9QBJ - chains G and H of the 8 polymer chains in the assembly; structure by electron microscopy, 3.20 A resolution.

Chain G:
Protein: Fab antibody 8D3_2_H-H6
Source organism: Mus musculus
Notes: antibody fragment or engineered binder
Sequence (237 residues; each row starts with the number of its first residue):
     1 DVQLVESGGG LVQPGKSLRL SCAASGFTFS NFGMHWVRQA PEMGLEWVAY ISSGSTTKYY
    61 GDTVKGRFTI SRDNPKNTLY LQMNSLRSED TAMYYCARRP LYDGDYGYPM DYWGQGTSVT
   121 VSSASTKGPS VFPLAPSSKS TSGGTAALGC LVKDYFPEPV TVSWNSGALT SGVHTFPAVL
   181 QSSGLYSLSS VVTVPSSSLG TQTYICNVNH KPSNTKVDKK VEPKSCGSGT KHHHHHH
Not modelled in the structure: 137-145, 196-202, 224-237
Disulfide bonds: Cys22-Cys96, Cys150-Cys206

Chain H:
Protein: Fa antibody 8D3_2_L
Source organism: Mus musculus
Notes: antibody fragment or engineered binder
Sequence (219 residues; row label = number of the first residue in the row):
     1 NIMLTQSPSS LAVSAGERVT MSCKSTQSIL YNSNQKTYLA WYQQKPGQSP KLLIYWASTR
    61 ASGVPDRFTG SGSGTDFTLT INSVQPEDLA VYYCHQYLSA WTFGGGTKLE IKRTVAAPSV
   121 FIFPPSDEQL KSGTASVVCL LNNFYPREAK VQWKVDNALQ SGNSQESVTE QDSKDSTYSL
   181 SSTLTLSKAD YEKHKVYACE VTHQGLSSPV TKSFNRGEC
Not modelled in the structure: 156-162, 206-209, 216-219
Disulfide bonds: Cys23-Cys94, Cys139-Cys199

Interface between chain G and chain H:
Pairs across the interface (55; chain G residue first):
  His35(G) - Trp101(H)
  Gln39(G) - Gln44(H)  hydrogen bond
  Gln39(G) - Tyr93(H)
  Leu45(G) - Pro50(H)  hydrophobic
  Leu45(G) - Phe103(H)
  Trp47(G) - Trp101(H)
  Tyr50(G) - Trp101(H)  hydrophobic
  Arg99(G) - Trp101(H)
  Asp103(G) - Tyr38(H)  hydrogen bond (backbone-side chain)
  Gly104(G) - Asn34(H)  hydrogen bond (backbone-side chain)
  Gly104(G) - Tyr38(H)  hydrogen bond (backbone-side chain)
  Tyr106(G) - Tyr55(H)
  Tyr106(G) - Trp56(H)
  Gly107(G) - Tyr55(H)
  Gly107(G) - Trp56(H)
  Gly107(G) - Tyr97(H)  hydrogen bond (backbone-side chain)
  Tyr108(G) - Leu52(H)  hydrophobic
  Tyr108(G) - Tyr55(H)  hydrophobic
  Tyr108(G) - Ser62(H)
  Pro109(G) - Ala40(H)  hydrophobic
  Pro109(G) - Tyr42(H)
  Pro109(G) - Leu52(H)
  Pro109(G) - Tyr55(H)
  Pro109(G) - Tyr97(H)  hydrophobic
  Met110(G) - Tyr42(H)  hydrogen bond (backbone-side chain)
  Trp113(G) - Ser49(H)
  Trp113(G) - Pro50(H)
  Trp113(G) - Phe103(H)  hydrophobic
  Gly114(G) - Ser49(H)
  Phe132(G) - Ser126(H)
  Phe132(G) - Gln129(H)
  Pro133(G) - Ser126(H)
  Pro133(G) - Glu128(H)
  Leu134(G) - Phe123(H)  hydrophobic
  Ala135(G) - Phe123(H)
  Ala146(G) - Phe121(H)  hydrophobic
  Ala147(G) - Phe121(H)
  Ala147(G) - Phe123(H)
  Leu148(G) - Phe123(H)  hydrophobic
  His174(G) - Asn142(H)  hydrogen bond
  His174(G) - Ser179(H)  hydrogen bond
  Thr175(G) - Thr169(H)
  Phe176(G) - Ser167(H)
  Phe176(G) - Thr169(H)
  Phe176(G) - Ser179(H)
  Phe176(G) - Leu180(H)
  Phe176(G) - Ser181(H)
  Pro177(G) - Val168(H)
  Pro177(G) - Thr169(H)
  Val179(G) - Gln165(H)
  Leu180(G) - Gln165(H)  hydrogen bond (backbone-side chain)
  Ser189(G) - Ser181(H)
  Val191(G) - Leu140(H)  hydrophobic
  Thr193(G) - Asn142(H)
  Lys219(G) - Glu128(H)  salt bridge
Other interface residues (no listed pair), chain G (40 interface residues in all): Tyr59, Tyr95, Asp105, Asp111, Pro136, Gly149, Lys153, Gln181
Other interface residues (no listed pair), chain H (36 interface residues in all): Tyr31, Ala61, His95, Pro124, Ser132, Ser136, Asn143

Overview:
The interface between chain G and chain H involves 40 residues on one side and 36 on the other, with 9
hydrogen bonds and 1 salt bridge. Among the polar pairs are Lys219(G)-Glu128(H), Gln39(G)-Gln44(H) and
Asp103(G)-Tyr38(H).
Chain G is Fab antibody 8D3_2_H-H6 and chain H is Fa antibody 8D3_2_L, both from Mus musculus; the structure,
Legobody dimer, was determined by electron microscopy.
